6SUO - chains A and B; structure by X-ray diffraction, 1.74 A resolution.

== Chain A (and B) ==
Molecule: Estrogen receptor
From: Homo sapiens
Notes: chain B of this document is another copy of the same molecule, construct and numbering; everything in this record applies to it too
Reference sequence: P03372 (ESR1_HUMAN); residues 307-554 here = UniProt positions 307-554
Amino-acid sequence (252 residues; each row starts with the number of its first residue):
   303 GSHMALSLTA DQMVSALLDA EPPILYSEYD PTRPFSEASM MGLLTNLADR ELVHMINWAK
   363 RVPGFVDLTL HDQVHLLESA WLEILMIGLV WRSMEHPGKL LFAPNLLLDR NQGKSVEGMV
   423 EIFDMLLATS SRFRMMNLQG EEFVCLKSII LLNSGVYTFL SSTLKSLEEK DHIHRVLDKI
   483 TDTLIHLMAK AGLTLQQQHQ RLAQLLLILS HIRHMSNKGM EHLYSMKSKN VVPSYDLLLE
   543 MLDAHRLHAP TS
Unresolved in the structure: 332-338, 461-469, 529-534, 553-554 (chain B: 303-309, 332-340, 459-472, 528-537, 545-554)
Construct notes: expression tag (303-306); engineered mutation S381 (Cys in P03372), S417 (Cys in P03372), S530 (Cys in P03372), S536 (Leu in P03372)
Small-molecule neighbours: LVH ((E)-3-[3,5-bis(fluoranyl)-4-[(1R,3R)-2-(2-fluoranyl-2-methyl-propyl)-1,3-dimethyl-4,9-dihydro-3H-pyrido[3,4-b]indol-1-yl]phenyl]prop-2-enoic acid): M343, L346, T347, L349, A350, E353, W383, L384, L387, M388, L391, R394, F404, M421, F425, L428, G521, H524, L525, P535

== How chain A and chain B interact ==
Contacting residue pairs (45):
  I451(A) - L509(B)  hydrophobic
  N455(A) - L509(B)
  N455(A) - H513(B)  hydrogen bond (backbone-side chain)
  S456(A) - H513(B)
  Y459(A) - A430(B)
  Y459(A) - H513(B)
  D480(A) - Q502(B)
  T483(A) - H501(B)
  T483(A) - A505(B)
  D484(A) - Q498(B)  hydrogen bond
  D484(A) - H501(B)  salt bridge
  D484(A) - Q502(B)  hydrogen bond
  I487(A) - H501(B)
  L497(A) - L497(B)  hydrophobic
  Q498(A) - D484(B)  hydrogen bond
  H501(A) - T483(B)
  H501(A) - I487(B)
  H501(A) - H501(B)
  H501(A) - L504(B)
  Q502(A) - D480(B)
  Q502(A) - D484(B)  hydrogen bond
  L504(A) - H501(B)
  A505(A) - T483(B)
  A505(A) - L508(B)  hydrophobic
  Q506(A) - D480(B)  hydrogen bond
  L508(A) - A505(B)  hydrophobic
  L508(A) - L509(B)  hydrophobic
  L509(A) - I451(B)  hydrophobic
  L509(A) - N455(B)
  L509(A) - L511(B)  hydrophobic
  L511(A) - S512(B)
  S512(A) - N455(B)  hydrogen bond
  S512(A) - S512(B)  hydrogen bond (backbone-side chain)
  S512(A) - R515(B)
  H513(A) - N455(B)  hydrogen bond
  H513(A) - S456(B)
  H513(A) - R515(B)  hydrogen bond
  R515(A) - S512(B)
  R515(A) - H513(B)  hydrogen bond
  R515(A) - H516(B)
  H516(A) - R515(B)
  H516(A) - N519(B)  hydrogen bond
  N519(A) - H516(B)  hydrogen bond
  N519(A) - N519(B)  hydrogen bond
  E523(A) - E523(B)
Also at the interface, not in a pair above, chain A (26 interface residues in all): V458, L479
Also at the interface, not in a pair above, chain B (26 interface residues in all): H476, L479, Q500

== In short ==
Chain A and chain B each contribute 26 residues to their interface; the contacts include 14 hydrogen bonds and
1 salt bridge. Polar pairs include D484(A)-H501(B), N455(A)-H513(B) and D484(A)-Q498(B). Ligands of chain A:
compound LVH.
Both chains are Estrogen receptor (Homo sapiens). Entry 6SUO (ERa_L536S (L536S/C381S/C471S,C530S) in complex
with a tricyclic indole (compound 6)) was determined by X-ray diffraction together with 6SQ0 from the same
study.
